PDB entry 4CL9 | X-ray diffraction, 1.40 A resolution | chain A

== Chain A ==
Name: Bromodomain-containing protein 4
Source organism: Homo sapiens
Notes: fragment: n-terminal bromodomain, residues 44-168
UniProt: O60885 (BRD4_HUMAN); residue numbers follow UniProt; this construct covers 44-168
Chain sequence (127 residues; row label = number of the first residue in the row):
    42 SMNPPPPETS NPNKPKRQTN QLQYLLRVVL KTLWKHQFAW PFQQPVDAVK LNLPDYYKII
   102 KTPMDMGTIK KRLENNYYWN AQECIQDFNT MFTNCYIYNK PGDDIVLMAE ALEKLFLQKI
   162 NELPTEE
Construct notes: expression tag (42-43)
UniProt features mapped onto this chain:
  - site: N140 (Acetylated histone binding)
  - cross-link: K99 (Glycyl lysine isopeptide (Lys-Gly) (interchain with G-Cter in SUMO2))
Small-molecule neighbours: IES (propan-2-yl N-[(2S,4R)-1-ethanoyl-2-methyl-6-[4-[[8-(oxidanylamino)-8-oxidanylidene-octanoyl]amino]phenyl]-3,4-dihydro-2H-quinolin-4-yl]carbamate): W81, P82, F83, Q84, Q85, V87, K91, L92, L94, Y97, C136, Y139, N140, D145, I146, M149

== In short ==
Chain A binds compound IES.
Chain A is Bromodomain-containing protein 4 (Homo sapiens); the structure, N-terminal bromodomain of human
BRD4 with I-BET295, was determined by X-ray diffraction (same publication as 4CLB).
